Entry 2ISS (X-ray diffraction, 2.90 A resolution); this record covers chains A and B of the 6 polymer chains in the assembly.

[Chain A (and B)]
Protein: Pyridoxal biosynthesis lyase pdxS
Organism: Thermotoga maritima
Notes: EC 4.-.-.-; chain B of this document is another copy of the same molecule, construct and numbering; everything in this record applies to it too
UniProtKB: Q9WYU4 (PDXS_THEMA); residues 1-293 here = UniProt positions 1-293
Chain sequence (313 residues; numbered -19 to 293; the number before each row is that of its first residue; numbers below 1 keep their minus sign (Met-19 is residue -19)):
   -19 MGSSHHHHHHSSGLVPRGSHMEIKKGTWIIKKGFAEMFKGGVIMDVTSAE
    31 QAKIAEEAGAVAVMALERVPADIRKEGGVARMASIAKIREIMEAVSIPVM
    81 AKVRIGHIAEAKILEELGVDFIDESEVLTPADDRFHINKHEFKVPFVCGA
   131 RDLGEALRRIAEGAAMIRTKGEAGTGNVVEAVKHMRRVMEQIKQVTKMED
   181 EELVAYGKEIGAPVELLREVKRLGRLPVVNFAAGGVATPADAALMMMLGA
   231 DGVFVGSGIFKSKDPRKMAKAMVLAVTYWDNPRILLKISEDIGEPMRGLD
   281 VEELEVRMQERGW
Disordered / not traced: -19 to -1, 281-293 (chain B: -19 to -5, 281-293)
Differences from the reference sequence: initiating methionine (-19); expression tag (-18 to 0)
Curated features (UniProtKB/Swiss-Prot):
  - active site: Lys82 (Schiff-base intermediate with D-ribose 5-phosphate)
  - binding site (D-ribose 5-phosphate): Asp25, Gly154, Gly215, Gly236, Ser237
  - binding site (D-ribulose 5-phosphate): Asp103
  - binding site (D-glyceraldehyde 3-phosphate): Arg166
Covalent attachments: ribulose-5-phosphate (5RP) linked to Lys82
Small-molecule neighbours: ribulose-5-phosphate (5RP): Asp25, Met44, Pro50, Asp103, Val107, Arg148, Glu152, Ala153, Gly154, Thr155, Gly214, Gly215, Val216, Phe234, Val235, Gly236, Ser237, Gly238
What the authors report for this chain:
  - binding site for ribulose-5-phosphate: Asp25, Met44, Pro50, Lys82, Asp103, Val107, Arg148, Gly154, Gly215, Gly236, Ser237
  - catalytic residues: Lys82, Lys150
  - contacts within the chain: Asp103-Arg148 (salt bridge)
  - binding site for phosphate ion: His116, Glu135, Arg138, Arg139, Lys188
  - catalytic residues: Asp25, Asp103, Arg148 (proposed by the authors, not directly observed)
  - conformationally variable residues (order/disorder transition): Met1 to Phe18, Leu46 to Glu56, Gly57, Gly58, Glu270 to Asp280
  - self-association interface (contacts with another copy of this molecule): Glu270 to Asp280

[Chain A / chain B interface]
Contacting residue pairs (45; chain A residue first):
  Gly58(A) - Arg277(B)
  Gly58(A) - Gly278(B)
  Gly58(A) - Asp280(B)
  Val59(A) - Thr155(B)
  Val59(A) - Gly156(B)
  Val59(A) - Asn157(B)
  Val59(A) - Arg277(B)  hydrogen bond (backbone-backbone)
  Val59(A) - Gly278(B)
  Val59(A) - Leu279(B)
  Arg61(A) - Gly156(B)  hydrogen bond (side chain-backbone)
  Arg61(A) - Ala217(B)
  Arg61(A) - Thr218(B)
  Arg61(A) - Pro275(B)
  Arg61(A) - Met276(B)  hydrogen bond (side chain-backbone)
  Ile65(A) - Leu266(B)  hydrophobic
  Ile65(A) - Ser269(B)
  Ile65(A) - Glu270(B)
  Arg69(A) - Glu270(B)  salt bridge
  Arg84(A) - Asp221(B)  salt bridge
  His87(A) - Ala220(B)
  His87(A) - Asp221(B)  salt bridge
  His87(A) - Leu224(B)
  Ile88(A) - Leu224(B)
  Ile88(A) - Met227(B)  hydrophobic
  Ala89(A) - Ala220(B)
  Ala89(A) - Leu224(B)
  Ala89(A) - Met227(B)  hydrophobic
  Ile93(A) - Ala220(B)  hydrophobic
  Ile93(A) - Leu265(B)  hydrophobic
  Ile93(A) - Leu266(B)  hydrophobic
  Ile93(A) - Ser269(B)
  Glu96(A) - Pro262(B)
  Glu96(A) - Arg263(B)
  Glu96(A) - Leu266(B)
  Leu97(A) - Leu266(B)  hydrophobic
  Thr109(A) - Asn157(B)
  Thr109(A) - Asp280(B)
  Pro110(A) - Asn157(B)
  Pro110(A) - Val159(B)
  Ala111(A) - Val159(B)
  Ala111(A) - Val162(B)
  Asp112(A) - Val162(B)
  Asp112(A) - Arg166(B)  salt bridge
  Arg114(A) - Glu170(B)  salt bridge
  Phe115(A) - Arg166(B)
Other interface residues (no listed pair), chain A (23 interface residues in all): Ala66, Gly86, Glu90, Lys92, Asp113
Other interface residues (no listed pair), chain B (28 interface residues in all): Val158, Ala223, Leu228

[Summary]
23 residues of chain A face 28 of chain B across their interface, with 3 hydrogen bonds and 5 salt bridges.
Polar pairs include Arg69(A)-Glu270(B), Arg84(A)-Asp221(B) and His87(A)-Asp221(B). Ribulose-5-phosphate is
covalently linked to Lys82(A). From the paper: catalytic residues Lys82(A), Lys150(A) and Asp25(A) among
others; a binding site for ribulose-5-phosphate at Asp25(A), Met44(A) and Pro50(A) among others.
Both chains are Pyridoxal biosynthesis lyase pdxS (Thermotoga maritima). Entry 2ISS (Structure of the PLP
synthase Holoenzyme from Thermotoga maritima) was determined by X-ray diffraction.
